Entry 7CNO (X-ray diffraction, 2.50 A resolution); this record covers chains B and E of the 6 polymer chains in the assembly.

[Chain B]
Molecule: Tubulin beta chain
Source organism: Sus scrofa
Reference sequence: A0A287AGU7 (A0A287AGU7_PIG); the author numbering skips numbers that UniProt does not, so the offset changes along the chain: 1-42 = UniProt 1-42; 45-360 = UniProt 43-358; 369-455 = UniProt 359-445
Sequence (445 residues; numbered 1 to 455; 10 numbers in that range are skipped by the numbering (no residue carries them; nothing is unmodelled there); the number before each row is that of its first residue):
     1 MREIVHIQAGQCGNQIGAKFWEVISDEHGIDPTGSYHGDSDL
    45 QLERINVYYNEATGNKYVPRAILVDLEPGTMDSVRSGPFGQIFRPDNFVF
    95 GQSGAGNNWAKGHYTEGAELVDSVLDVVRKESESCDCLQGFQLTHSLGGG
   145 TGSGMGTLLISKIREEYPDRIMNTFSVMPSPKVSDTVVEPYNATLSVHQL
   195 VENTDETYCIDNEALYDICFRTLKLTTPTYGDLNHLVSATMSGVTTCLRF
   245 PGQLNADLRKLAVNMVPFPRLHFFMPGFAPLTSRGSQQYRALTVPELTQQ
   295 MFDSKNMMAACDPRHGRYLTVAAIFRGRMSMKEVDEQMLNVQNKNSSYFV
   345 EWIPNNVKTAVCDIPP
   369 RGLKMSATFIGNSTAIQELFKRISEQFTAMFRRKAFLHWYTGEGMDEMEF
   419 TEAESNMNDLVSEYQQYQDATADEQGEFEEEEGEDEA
Not modelled in the structure: 439-455
Ion coordination: Mg2+: Q11 (together with GDP); Ca2+ near E113 (its only coordinating residue here)
Ligand contacts:
  - GDP (guanosine-5'-diphosphate): G10, Q11, C12, Q15, I16, D69, A99, N101, S140, G142, G143, G144, T145, G146, S147, V171, P173, V177, S178, E183, N206, L209, Y224, L227, N228
  - Phomopsin A (HOS): Q15, K176, V177, S178, D179, Y210, T220, T221, P222, T223, Y224, G225, D226, L227, R278

[Chain E]
Molecule: Stathmin-4
Source organism: Mus musculus
Reference sequence: P63042 (STMN4_MOUSE); residues 5-145 here correspond to UniProt positions 49-189 (UniProt number = residue number + 44)
Sequence (143 residues; each row starts with the number of its first residue):
     3 MADMEVIELNKCTSGQSFEVILKPPSFDGVPEFNASLPRRRDPSLEEIQK
    53 KLEAAEERRKYQEAELLKHLAEKREHEREVIQKAIEENNNFIKMAKEKLA
   103 QKMESNKENREAHLAAMLERLQEKDKHAEEVRKNKELKEEASR
Not modelled in the structure: 3-5, 29-43, 143-145
Sequence notes: initiating methionine (3); expression tag (4)

[Chain B / chain E interface]
Pairs across the interface (25; chain B residue first):
  H107(B) - K75(E)  hydrogen bond
  Y108(B) - H78(E)  hydrogen bond
  Y108(B) - E79(E)
  Y108(B) - V82(E)  hydrophobic
  Y108(B) - I83(E)
  L152(B) - E79(E)
  S155(B) - K75(E)
  S155(B) - R76(E)  hydrogen bond (backbone-side chain)
  S155(B) - E79(E)
  K156(B) - R76(E)
  R158(B) - L68(E)
  R158(B) - L72(E)
  E159(B) - L69(E)
  E159(B) - L72(E)
  E159(B) - R76(E)  salt bridge
  P162(B) - E65(E)
  P162(B) - L68(E)  hydrophobic
  Q193(B) - K75(E)
  E411(B) - V82(E)
  E411(B) - A86(E)
  G412(B) - V82(E)
  G412(B) - K85(E)
  G412(B) - A86(E)
  D414(B) - K85(E)  salt bridge
  E417(B) - H78(E)  salt bridge
Also at the interface, not in a pair above, chain B (17 interface residues in all): T109, N197, G410, M413
Also at the interface, not in a pair above, chain E (14 interface residues in all): A73, N90

[Summary]
Chain B and chain E form an interface of 17 and 14 residues respectively; the contacts include 3 hydrogen
bonds and 3 salt bridges. Among the polar pairs are E159(B)-R76(E), D414(B)-K85(E) and E417(B)-H78(E). Ligands
of chain B: GDP and Phomopsin A.
Chain B is Tubulin beta chain (Sus scrofa) and chain E is Stathmin-4 (Mus musculus); the structure, Phomopsin
A in complex with tubulin, was determined by X-ray diffraction together with 7CNM and 7CNN from the same
study.
